PDB entry 3IXV | electron microscopy, 6.80 A resolution (low resolution: residue-level contacts below are approximate; hydrogen-bond / salt-bridge calls are withheld) | chains C and F of the 12 polymer chains in the assembly

[Chain C (and F)]
Name: Hemocyanin AA6 chain
From: Androctonus australis
Notes: chain F of this document is another copy of the same molecule, construct and numbering; everything in this record applies to it too
UniProt: P80476 (HCY6_ANDAU); residue numbers follow UniProt; this construct covers 1-626
Amino-acid sequence (626 residues; row label = number of the first residue in the row):
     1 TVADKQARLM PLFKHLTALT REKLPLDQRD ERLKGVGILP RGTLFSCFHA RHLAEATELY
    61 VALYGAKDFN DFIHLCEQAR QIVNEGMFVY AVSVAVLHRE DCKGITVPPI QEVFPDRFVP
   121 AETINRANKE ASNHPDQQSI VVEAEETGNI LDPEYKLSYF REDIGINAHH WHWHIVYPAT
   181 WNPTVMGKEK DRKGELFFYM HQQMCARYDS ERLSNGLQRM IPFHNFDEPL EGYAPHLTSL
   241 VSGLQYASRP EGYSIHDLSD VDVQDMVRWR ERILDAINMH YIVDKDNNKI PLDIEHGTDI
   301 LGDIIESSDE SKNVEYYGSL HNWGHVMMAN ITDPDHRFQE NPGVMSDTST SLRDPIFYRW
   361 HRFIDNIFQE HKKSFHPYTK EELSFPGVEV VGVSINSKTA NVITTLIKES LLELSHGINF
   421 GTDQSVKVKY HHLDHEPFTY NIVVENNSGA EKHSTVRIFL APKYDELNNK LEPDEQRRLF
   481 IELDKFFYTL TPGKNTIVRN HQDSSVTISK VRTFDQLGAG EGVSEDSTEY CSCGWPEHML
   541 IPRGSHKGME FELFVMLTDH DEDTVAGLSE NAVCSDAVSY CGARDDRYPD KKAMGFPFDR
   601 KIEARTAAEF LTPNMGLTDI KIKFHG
Curated features (UniProtKB/Swiss-Prot):
  - binding site (Cu cation): His-170, His-174, His-201, His-321, His-325, His-361
  - modified residue: Ser-374 (Phosphoserine)

[Interface between chain C and chain F]
Residue-residue contacts - 20 pairs, chain C then chain F:
  His-224(C) / Asp-262(F)
  His-224(C) / Gln-264(F)
  Arg-270(C) / Gln-264(F)
  Glu-271(C) / Gln-264(F)
  Glu-271(C) / Arg-268(F)
  Leu-274(C) / Arg-268(F)
  Leu-274(C) / Arg-272(F)
  Asp-275(C) / Tyr-316(F)
  Asn-278(C) / Arg-272(F)
  Asn-278(C) / Asn-287(F)
  Asn-278(C) / Asn-313(F)
  Asn-278(C) / Glu-315(F)
  Asn-278(C) / Tyr-316(F)
  Met-279(C) / Asn-287(F)
  His-280(C) / Lys-285(F)
  His-280(C) / Asn-287(F)
  His-280(C) / Glu-315(F)
  Tyr-281(C) / Asn-287(F)
  Tyr-281(C) / Lys-289(F)
  Arg-605(C) / Ile-38(F)
Other interface residues (no listed pair), chain C (12 interface residues in all): Val-267, Ile-277
Other interface residues (no listed pair), chain F (13 interface residues in all): Asp-265, Val-283

[Overview]
12 residues of chain C and 13 residues of chain F are in contact. UniProt lists 6 Cu cation-binding residues
on chain C.
Chain C and chain F are both Hemocyanin AA6 chain (Androctonus australis); the structure, Scorpion Hemocyanin
resting state pseudo atomic model built based on cryo-EM density map, was determined by electron microscopy
(same publication as 3IXW).
